PDB entry 7PB8 | X-ray diffraction, 3.68 A resolution | chains Q and P of the 5 polymer chains in the assembly

# Chain Q
Molecule: Centromere protein Q
Organism: Homo sapiens
UniProt: Q7L2Z9 (CENPQ_HUMAN); residue numbers follow UniProt; this construct covers 133-268
Amino-acid sequence (137 residues; each row starts with the number of its first residue):
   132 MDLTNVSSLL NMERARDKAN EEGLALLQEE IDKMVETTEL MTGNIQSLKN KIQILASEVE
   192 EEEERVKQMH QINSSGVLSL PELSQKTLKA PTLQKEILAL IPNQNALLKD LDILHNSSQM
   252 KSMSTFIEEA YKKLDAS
Unresolved in the structure: 132-152, 205-208
Differences from the reference sequence: initiating methionine (132)
Swiss-Prot annotation at these positions:
  - modified residue: S249 (Phosphoserine)

# Chain P
Molecule: Centromere protein P
Organism: Homo sapiens
UniProt: Q6IPU0 (CENPP_HUMAN); residues 1-288 here = UniProt positions 1-288
Amino-acid sequence (294 residues; numbered 1 to 294; the number before each row is that of its first residue):
     1 MDAELAEVRA LQAEIAALRR ACEDPPAPWE EKSRVQKSFQ AIHQFNLEGW KSSKDLKNQL
    61 GHLESELSFL STLTGINIRN HSKQTEDLTS TEMTEKSIRK VLQRHRLSGN CHMVTFQLEF
   121 QILEIQNKER LSSAVTDLNI IMEPTECSEL SEFVSRAEER KDLFMFFRSL HFFVEWFEYR
   181 KRTFKHLKEK YPDAVYLSEG PSSCSMGIRS ASRPGFELVI VWRIQIDEDG KVFPKLDLLT
   241 KVPQRALELD KNRAIETAPL SFRTLVGLLG IEAALESLIK SLCAEENNEN LYFQ
Unresolved in the structure: 1-52, 91-97, 284-294
Differences from the reference sequence: expression tag (289-294)
Swiss-Prot annotation at these positions:
  - modified residue: S38 (Phosphoserine)

# Interface between chain Q and chain P
Residue-residue contacts (36; chain Q residue first):
  H201(Q) with L269(P); S277(P)
  Q202(Q) with E276(P)
  N204(Q) with E276(P)
  L209(Q) with R182(P); E272(P), hydrogen bond (backbone-side chain)
  L211(Q) with T183(P); I271(P), hydrophobic; E272(P)
  P212(Q) with W176(P), hydrophobic; Y179(P); I271(P)
  L214(Q) with I271(P), hydrophobic
  T218(Q) with P234(P)
  L219(Q) with R263(P), hydrogen bond (backbone-side chain)
  P222(Q) with D237(P)
  T223(Q) with D237(P); P259(P); L260(P)
  L224(Q) with V221(P), hydrophobic; R223(P); D237(P); L239(P), hydrophobic
  Q225(Q) with L238(P); L239(P); T240(P), hydrogen bond; P259(P)
  K226(Q) with L260(P)
  I228(Q) with L239(P), hydrophobic
  E259(Q) with L197(P); S198(P)
  Y262(Q) with E199(P); G200(P)
  D266(Q) with K181(P), salt bridge; K185(P), salt bridge; P201(P)
Interface residues without a listed pair, chain Q (25 interface residues in all): M200, I203, S210, S215, K217, K220, A221
Interface residues without a listed pair, chain P (33 interface residues in all): H186, W222, F233, K235, V266, A273, K280

# Overview
25 residues of chain Q face 33 of chain P across their interface; the contacts include 3 hydrogen bonds and 2
salt bridges. Polar contacts include D266(Q)-K181(P), D266(Q)-K185(P) and L209(Q)-E272(P).
Chain Q is Centromere protein Q and chain P is Centromere protein P, both from Homo sapiens; the structure,
Crystal structure of the CENP-OPQUR complex, was determined by X-ray diffraction, deposited together with
7PB4, 7PII, 7PKN, 7R5R, 7R5S, 7R5V, 7YWX and 7YYH.
